7RP2 - chains H and I of the 3 polymer chains in the assembly; structure by X-ray diffraction, 2.20 A resolution.

[Chain H]
Molecule: immunoglobulin IgG heavy chain
Organism: Homo sapiens
Sequence (226 residues; row label = number of the first residue in the row; a row labelled like 82A-82C holds insertion residues (82A, then the next letters in order)):
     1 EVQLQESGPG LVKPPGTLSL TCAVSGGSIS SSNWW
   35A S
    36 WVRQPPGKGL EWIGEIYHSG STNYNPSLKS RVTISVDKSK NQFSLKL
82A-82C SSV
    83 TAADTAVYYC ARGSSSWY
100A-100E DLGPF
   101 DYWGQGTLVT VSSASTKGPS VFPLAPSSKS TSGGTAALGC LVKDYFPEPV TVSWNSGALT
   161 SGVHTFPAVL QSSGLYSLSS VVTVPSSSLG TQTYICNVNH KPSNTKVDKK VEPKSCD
Disordered / not traced: 217
Disulfides: Cys22-Cys92, Cys140-Cys196

[Chain I]
Molecule: immunoglobulin IgG light chain
Organism: Homo sapiens
Sequence (215 residues; each row starts with the number of its first residue; note: 1 number in that range is skipped by the numbering (no residue carries it; nothing is unmodelled there); a row labelled like 27A-27B holds insertion residues (27A, then the next letters in order)):
     2 SVLTQPPS
    11 ASGTPGQRVT ISCSGSS
27A-27B SN
    28 IGSNYVYWYQ QLPGTAPKLL IYRNNQRPSG VPDRFSGSKS GTSASLAISG LRSEDEADYY
    88 CAAWDERL
95A-95B SG
    96 WVFGGGTKLT VLGQPKAAPS VTLFPPSSEE LQANKATLVC LISDFYPGAV TVAWKADSSP
   156 VKAGVETTTP SKQSNNKYAA SSYLSLTPEQ WKSHRSYSCQ VTHEGSTVEK TVAPTECS
Disulfides: Cys23-Cys88, Cys135-Cys194

[How chain H and chain I interact]
Pairs across the interface (68):
  Gln39(H) - Gln38(I)  hydrogen bond
  Gln39(H) - Tyr87(I)  hydrogen bond
  Lys43(H) - Tyr87(I)
  Gly44(H) - Tyr87(I)
  Leu45(H) - Pro44(I)  hydrophobic
  Leu45(H) - Tyr87(I)
  Leu45(H) - Phe98(I)
  Trp47(H) - Gly95B(I)
  Trp47(H) - Trp96(I)
  Trp47(H) - Phe98(I)
  Glu50(H) - Trp96(I)  hydrogen bond
  Pro61(H) - Leu95(I)
  Tyr91(H) - Gln38(I)  hydrogen bond
  Tyr91(H) - Ala43(I)  hydrophobic
  Tyr100(H) - Tyr49(I)  hydrogen bond
  Tyr100(H) - Gln53(I)
  Asp100A(H) - Tyr34(I)  hydrogen bond
  Asp100A(H) - Tyr49(I)
  Asp100A(H) - Arg50(I)  salt bridge
  Leu100B(H) - Tyr34(I)
  Leu100B(H) - Leu46(I)
  Leu100B(H) - Tyr49(I)  hydrophobic
  Gly100C(H) - Tyr34(I)
  Pro100D(H) - Tyr36(I)
  Pro100D(H) - Trp96(I)
  Phe100E(H) - Tyr36(I)  hydrogen bond (backbone-side chain)
  Phe100E(H) - Phe98(I)  hydrophobic
  Trp103(H) - Ala43(I)  hydrophobic
  Trp103(H) - Pro44(I)  hydrogen bond (side chain-backbone)
  Gly104(H) - Ala43(I)
  Phe122(H) - Ser122(I)
  Phe122(H) - Glu124(I)
  Phe122(H) - Glu125(I)
  Pro123(H) - Ser122(I)
  Pro123(H) - Glu124(I)
  Leu124(H) - Phe119(I)  hydrophobic
  Ala125(H) - Phe119(I)
  Ser127(H) - Ser213(I)
  Ser128(H) - Ser213(I)
  Lys129(H) - Glu211(I)
  Ser130(H) - Leu118(I)
  Ala137(H) - Phe119(I)
  Leu141(H) - Tyr178(I)  hydrophobic
  Lys143(H) - Glu125(I)  salt bridge
  Lys143(H) - Lys130(I)
  Lys143(H) - Thr132(I)
  His164(H) - Ser138(I)
  His164(H) - Gln168(I)
  His164(H) - Ala174(I)
  Phe166(H) - Leu136(I)  hydrophobic
  Phe166(H) - Ile137(I)
  Phe166(H) - Ala174(I)  hydrophobic
  Phe166(H) - Ala175(I)
  Pro167(H) - Ser166(I)
  Ala168(H) - Thr163(I)
  Val169(H) - Glu161(I)
  Val169(H) - Thr163(I)
  Val169(H) - Tyr178(I)  hydrophobic
  Gln171(H) - Glu161(I)
  Ser172(H) - Glu161(I)  hydrogen bond (backbone-side chain)
  Leu178(H) - Tyr178(I)
  Ser179(H) - Val134(I)
  Ser179(H) - Leu136(I)
  Ser179(H) - Tyr178(I)  hydrogen bond
  Lys209(H) - Glu124(I)  salt bridge
  Lys214(H) - Ser213(I)  hydrogen bond (backbone-side chain)
  Ser215(H) - Cys212(I)
  Cys216(H) - Cys212(I)  disulfide
Interface residues without a listed pair, chain H (48 interface residues in all): Glu46, Tyr59, Ser96, Val121, Leu138, Leu170, Ser177, Val181
Interface residues without a listed pair, chain I (43 interface residues in all): Thr42, Trp91, Ser95A, Gly100, Pro120, Pro121, Thr162, Ser176
Cross-chain cystine bridges: Cys216(H)-Cys212(I)

[Overview]
48 residues of chain H and 43 residues of chain I are in contact, with 1 disulfide bond, 11 hydrogen bonds and
3 salt bridges. Among the polar pairs are Asp100A(H)-Arg50(I), Lys143(H)-Glu125(I) and Lys209(H)-Glu124(I).
Here chain H is immunoglobulin IgG heavy chain and chain I is immunoglobulin IgG light chain, both from Homo
sapiens. Entry 7RP2 (Crystal structure of Kas G12C in complex with 2H11 CLAMP) was determined by X-ray
diffraction, deposited together with 7MDP, 7RP3 and 7RP4.
